Entry 5V5W (X-ray diffraction, 2.72 A resolution); this record covers chain A.

== Chain A ==
Molecule: MAM domain-containing glycosylphosphatidylinositol anchor protein 1
From: Homo sapiens
UniProtKB: Q8NFP4 (MDGA1_HUMAN); residue numbers follow UniProt; this construct covers 22-237
Amino-acid sequence (230 residues; each row starts with the number of its first residue):
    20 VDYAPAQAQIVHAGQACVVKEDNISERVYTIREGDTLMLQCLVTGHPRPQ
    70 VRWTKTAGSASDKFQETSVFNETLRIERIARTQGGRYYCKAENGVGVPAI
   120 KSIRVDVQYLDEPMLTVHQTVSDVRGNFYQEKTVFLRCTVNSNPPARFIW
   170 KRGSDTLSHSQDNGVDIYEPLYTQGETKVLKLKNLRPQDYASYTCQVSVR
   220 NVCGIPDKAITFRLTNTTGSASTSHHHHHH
Not modelled in the structure: 20-21, 141-150, 178-181, 235-249
Differences from the reference sequence: expression tag (20-21, 238-249)
Disulfide bonds: Cys-36/Cys-222, Cys-60/Cys-108, Cys-157/Cys-214
Swiss-Prot annotation at these positions:
  - glycosylation (N-linked (GlcNAc...) asparagine): Asn-42, Asn-90, Asn-235
From the paper describing this entry:
  - contacts within the chain: Glu-52/Arg-100 (salt bridge), Arg-100/Tyr-128 (hydrophobic contact), Arg-100/Asp-130 (salt bridge)
  - conformationally variable residues (order/disorder transition): Thr-75 to Gln-84

== Overview ==
The paper reports conformational variability at Thr-75; contacts within the chain involving Cys-36, Cys-222
and Glu-52 among others.
Chain A is MAM domain-containing glycosylphosphatidylinositol anchor protein 1 (Homo sapiens); the structure,
Molecular Mechanism of MDGA1: Regulation of Neuroligin 2:Neurexin Trans-synaptic Bridges, was determined by
X-ray diffraction, deposited together with 5V5V.
